PDB entry 6DBI | electron microscopy, 3.40 A resolution | chains A and F of the 10 polymer chains in the assembly

# Chain A
Name: Recombination activating gene 1 - MBP chimera
Organism: Escherichia coli
Notes: EC 2.3.2.27
UniProt: chimeric construct of P0AEX9, O13033: residues -113 to 250 from P0AEX9 (MALE_ECOLI) positions 29-392 (UniProt number = residue number + 142); residues 271-1031 from O13033 positions 271-1031 (same numbers)
Amino-acid sequence (1159 residues; numbered -127 to 1031; the number before each row is that of its first residue; numbers below 1 keep their minus sign (Met-127 is residue -127)):
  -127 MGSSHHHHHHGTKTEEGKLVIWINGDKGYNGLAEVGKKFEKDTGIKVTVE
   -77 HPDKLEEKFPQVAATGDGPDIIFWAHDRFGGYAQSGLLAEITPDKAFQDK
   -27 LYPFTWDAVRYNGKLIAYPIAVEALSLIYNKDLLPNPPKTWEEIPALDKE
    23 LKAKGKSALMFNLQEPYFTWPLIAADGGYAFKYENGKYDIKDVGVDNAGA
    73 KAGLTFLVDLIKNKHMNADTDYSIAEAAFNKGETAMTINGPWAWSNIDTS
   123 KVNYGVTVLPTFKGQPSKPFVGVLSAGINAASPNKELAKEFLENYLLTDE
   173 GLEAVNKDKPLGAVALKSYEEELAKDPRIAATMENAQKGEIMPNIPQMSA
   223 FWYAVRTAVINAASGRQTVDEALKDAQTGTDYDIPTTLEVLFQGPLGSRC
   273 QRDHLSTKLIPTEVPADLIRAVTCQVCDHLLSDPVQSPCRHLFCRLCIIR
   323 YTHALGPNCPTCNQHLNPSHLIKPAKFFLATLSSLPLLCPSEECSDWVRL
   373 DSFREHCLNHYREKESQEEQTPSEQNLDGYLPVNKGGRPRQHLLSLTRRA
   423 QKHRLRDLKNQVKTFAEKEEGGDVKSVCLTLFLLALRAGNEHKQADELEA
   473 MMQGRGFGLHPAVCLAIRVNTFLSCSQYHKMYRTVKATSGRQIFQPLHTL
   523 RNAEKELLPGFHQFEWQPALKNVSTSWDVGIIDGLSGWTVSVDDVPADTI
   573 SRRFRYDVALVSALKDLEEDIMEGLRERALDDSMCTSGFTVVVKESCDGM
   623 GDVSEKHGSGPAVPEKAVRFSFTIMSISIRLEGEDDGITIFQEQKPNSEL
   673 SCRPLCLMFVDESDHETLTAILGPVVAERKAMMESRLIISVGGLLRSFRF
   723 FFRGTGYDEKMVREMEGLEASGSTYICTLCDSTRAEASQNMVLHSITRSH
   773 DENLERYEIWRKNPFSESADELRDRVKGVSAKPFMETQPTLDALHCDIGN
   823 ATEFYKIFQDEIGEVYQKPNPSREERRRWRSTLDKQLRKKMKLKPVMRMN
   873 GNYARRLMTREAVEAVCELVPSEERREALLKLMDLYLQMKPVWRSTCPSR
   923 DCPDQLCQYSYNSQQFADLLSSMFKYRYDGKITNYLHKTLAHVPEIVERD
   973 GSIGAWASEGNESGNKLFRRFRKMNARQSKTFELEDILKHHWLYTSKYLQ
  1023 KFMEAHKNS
Not modelled in the structure: -127 to 407, 1030-1031
Sequence notes: initiating methionine (-127); expression tag (-126 to -114); linker (251-270)
Metal / ion sites: Ca2+ site 1: Glu684 (shared with 1 residue of chain I); Ca2+ site 2: Asp730 (shared with DT35(F) of chain F); Zn2+: Cys749, Cys752, His959, His964

# Chain F
Molecule: Reverse strand of 12-RSS
Sequence (50 nucleotides; numbered 1 to 50; the number before each row is that of its first residue):
     1 CTGCAGGGTTTTTGTTCCAGTCTGTAGCACTGTGTAAGACAGGCCAGATC
Metal / ion sites: Ca2+: DT35 (shared with Asp730(A) of chain A)

# Interface between chain A and chain F
Contacting residue pairs (30):
  Glu463(A) with DC22(F), phosphate contact; DT23(F), phosphate contact
  His464(A) with DC22(F), phosphate contact; DT23(F), salt bridge to the phosphate
  Lys465(A) with DT23(F), salt bridge to the phosphate
  Lys638(A) with DA36(F), phosphate contact; DA37(F), salt bridge to the phosphate
  Asp730(A) with DT35(F), phosphate contact
  Ala742(A) with DG38(F), phosphate contact; DA39(F), sugar contact
  Ser745(A) with DA39(F), phosphate contact
  Thr746(A) with DC40(F), hydrogen bond to the phosphate
  Arg795(A) with DC40(F), salt bridge to the phosphate
  Leu816(A) with DG34(F), base contact
  His817(A) with DT35(F), salt bridge to the phosphate
  Arg870(A) with DT35(F), salt bridge to the phosphate
  Asn872(A) with DG34(F), base contact
  Gly873(A) with DG34(F), hydrogen bond to the base
  Asn874(A) with DT31(F), base contact; DG32(F), base contact
  Arg877(A) with DG34(F), hydrogen bond to the base
  Arg878(A) with DC30(F), salt bridge to the phosphate
  Glu981(A) with DG34(F), hydrogen bond to the base
  Glu984(A) with DT33(F), sugar contact; DG34(F), base contact
  Ser985(A) with DT33(F), base contact; DG34(F), base contact
  Lys988(A) with DG32(F), hydrogen bond to the sugar; DT33(F), sugar contact
  Arg991(A) with DG34(F), salt bridge to the phosphate
Also at the interface, not in a pair above, chain A (29 interface residues in all): Asp620, Gly623, Glu671, Lys732, Gly744, Ile820, Asn987

# In short
29 residues of chain A and 13 residues of chain F are in contact; the contacts include 5 hydrogen bonds and 8
salt bridges. Polar pairs include Gly873(A)-DG34(F), Arg877(A)-DG34(F) and Glu981(A)-DG34(F). Asp730(A) and
DT35(F) form the Ca2+ site.
Chain A is Recombination activating gene 1 - MBP chimera (Escherichia coli) and chain F is Reverse strand of
12-RSS; the structure, Cryo-EM structure of RAG in complex with 12-RSS and 23-RSS nicked DNA intermediates,
was determined by electron microscopy together with 6DBJ, 6DBL, 6DBO, 6DBQ, 6DBR, 6DBT and 4 further entries
from the same study.
